7KJE - chain A; structure by X-ray diffraction, 1.60 A resolution.

== Chain A ==
Protein: epi-isozizaene synthase
From: Streptomyces coelicolor
Notes: EC 4.2.3.37
Reference sequence: A0A6M9XZI2 (A0A6M9XZI2_STRCH); residues 2-361 here = UniProt positions 2-361
Amino-acid sequence (382 residues; row label = number of the first residue in the row; numbers below 1 keep their minus sign (Met-20 is residue -20)):
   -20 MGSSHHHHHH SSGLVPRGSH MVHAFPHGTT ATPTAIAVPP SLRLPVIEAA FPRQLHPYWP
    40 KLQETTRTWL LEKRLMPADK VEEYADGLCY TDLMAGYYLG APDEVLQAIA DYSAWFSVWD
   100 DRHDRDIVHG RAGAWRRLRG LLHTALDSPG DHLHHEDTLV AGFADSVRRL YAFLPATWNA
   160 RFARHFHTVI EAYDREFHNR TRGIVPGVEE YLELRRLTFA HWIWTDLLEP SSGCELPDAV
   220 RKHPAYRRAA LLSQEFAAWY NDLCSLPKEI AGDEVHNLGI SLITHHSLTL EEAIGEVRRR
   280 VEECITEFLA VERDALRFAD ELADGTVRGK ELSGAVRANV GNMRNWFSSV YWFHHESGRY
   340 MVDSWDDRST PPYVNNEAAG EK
Disordered / not traced: -20 to 16, 58-68, 338-361
Sequence notes: expression tag (-20 to 1); engineered mutation Ser96 (Phe in A0A6M9XZI2)
Bound ions: Mg2+ site 1: Asp99 (together with NRD); Mg2+ site 2: Ser244, Glu248 (together with NRD)
Ligand contacts: NRD ((6-azanyl-1-oxidanyl-1-phosphono-hexyl)phosphonic acid): Leu72, Asp99, Arg194, Phe198, Asn240, Ser244, Glu248, Trp325, Val329, Phe332, His333
From the paper describing this entry:
  - conformationally variable residues (order/disorder transition): Ala57 to Tyr69, Gly337 to Asn355
  - binding site for NRD: Phe198, Trp325, Phe332, His333

== Overview ==
Bound to chain A: compound NRD. The Mg2+ site 2 is built by Ser244 and Glu248. The paper reports a binding
site for NRD at Phe198, Trp325 and Phe332 among others; conformational variability at Ala57 and Gly337.
Chain A is epi-isozizaene synthase (Streptomyces coelicolor); the structure, F96S epi-isozizaene synthase:
complex with 3 Mg2+ and neridronate, was determined by X-ray diffraction (same publication as 7KJ8, 7KJ9,
7KJD, 7KJF and 7KJG).
